3A64 - chain A; structure by X-ray diffraction, 1.60 A resolution.

Chain A:
Name: Cellobiohydrolase
Organism: Coprinopsis cinerea
Notes: EC 3.2.1.91
UniProtKB: B7X9Z2 (B7X9Z2_COPCI); residues 1-384 here correspond to UniProt positions 20-403 (UniProt number = residue number + 19)
Sequence (395 residues; numbered 1 to 395; the number before each row is that of its first residue):
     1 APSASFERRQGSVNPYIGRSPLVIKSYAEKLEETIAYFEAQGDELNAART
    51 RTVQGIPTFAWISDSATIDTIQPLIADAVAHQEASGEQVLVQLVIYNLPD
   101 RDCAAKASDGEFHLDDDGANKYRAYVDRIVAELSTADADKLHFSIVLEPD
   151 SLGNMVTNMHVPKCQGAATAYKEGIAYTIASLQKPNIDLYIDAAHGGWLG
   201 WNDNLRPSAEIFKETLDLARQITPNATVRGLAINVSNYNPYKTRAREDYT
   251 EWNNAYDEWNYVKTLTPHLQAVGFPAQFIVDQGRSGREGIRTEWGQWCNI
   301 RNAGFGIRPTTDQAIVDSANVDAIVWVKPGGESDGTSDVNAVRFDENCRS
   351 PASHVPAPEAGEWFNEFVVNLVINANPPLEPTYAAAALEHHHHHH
Not modelled in the structure: 1-12, 384-395
Construct notes: expression tag (385-395)
Cystine bridges: Cys103-Cys164, Cys298-Cys348

In short:
Chain A is Cellobiohydrolase (Coprinopsis cinerea); the structure, Crystal structure of CcCel6C, a glycoside
hydrolase family 6 enzyme, from Coprinopsis cinerea, was determined by X-ray diffraction, deposited together
with 3ABX and 3A9B.
